Entry 4BBR (X-ray diffraction, 3.40 A resolution); this record covers chains B and M of the 13 polymer chains in the assembly.

== Chain B ==
Molecule: DNA-directed RNA polymerase II subunit RPB2
Organism: Saccharomyces cerevisiae
Notes: EC 2.7.7.6
UniProt: P08518 (RPB2_YEAST); numbering as in UniProt (aligned over 1-1224)
Sequence (1224 residues; numbered 1 to 1224; the number before each row is that of its first residue):
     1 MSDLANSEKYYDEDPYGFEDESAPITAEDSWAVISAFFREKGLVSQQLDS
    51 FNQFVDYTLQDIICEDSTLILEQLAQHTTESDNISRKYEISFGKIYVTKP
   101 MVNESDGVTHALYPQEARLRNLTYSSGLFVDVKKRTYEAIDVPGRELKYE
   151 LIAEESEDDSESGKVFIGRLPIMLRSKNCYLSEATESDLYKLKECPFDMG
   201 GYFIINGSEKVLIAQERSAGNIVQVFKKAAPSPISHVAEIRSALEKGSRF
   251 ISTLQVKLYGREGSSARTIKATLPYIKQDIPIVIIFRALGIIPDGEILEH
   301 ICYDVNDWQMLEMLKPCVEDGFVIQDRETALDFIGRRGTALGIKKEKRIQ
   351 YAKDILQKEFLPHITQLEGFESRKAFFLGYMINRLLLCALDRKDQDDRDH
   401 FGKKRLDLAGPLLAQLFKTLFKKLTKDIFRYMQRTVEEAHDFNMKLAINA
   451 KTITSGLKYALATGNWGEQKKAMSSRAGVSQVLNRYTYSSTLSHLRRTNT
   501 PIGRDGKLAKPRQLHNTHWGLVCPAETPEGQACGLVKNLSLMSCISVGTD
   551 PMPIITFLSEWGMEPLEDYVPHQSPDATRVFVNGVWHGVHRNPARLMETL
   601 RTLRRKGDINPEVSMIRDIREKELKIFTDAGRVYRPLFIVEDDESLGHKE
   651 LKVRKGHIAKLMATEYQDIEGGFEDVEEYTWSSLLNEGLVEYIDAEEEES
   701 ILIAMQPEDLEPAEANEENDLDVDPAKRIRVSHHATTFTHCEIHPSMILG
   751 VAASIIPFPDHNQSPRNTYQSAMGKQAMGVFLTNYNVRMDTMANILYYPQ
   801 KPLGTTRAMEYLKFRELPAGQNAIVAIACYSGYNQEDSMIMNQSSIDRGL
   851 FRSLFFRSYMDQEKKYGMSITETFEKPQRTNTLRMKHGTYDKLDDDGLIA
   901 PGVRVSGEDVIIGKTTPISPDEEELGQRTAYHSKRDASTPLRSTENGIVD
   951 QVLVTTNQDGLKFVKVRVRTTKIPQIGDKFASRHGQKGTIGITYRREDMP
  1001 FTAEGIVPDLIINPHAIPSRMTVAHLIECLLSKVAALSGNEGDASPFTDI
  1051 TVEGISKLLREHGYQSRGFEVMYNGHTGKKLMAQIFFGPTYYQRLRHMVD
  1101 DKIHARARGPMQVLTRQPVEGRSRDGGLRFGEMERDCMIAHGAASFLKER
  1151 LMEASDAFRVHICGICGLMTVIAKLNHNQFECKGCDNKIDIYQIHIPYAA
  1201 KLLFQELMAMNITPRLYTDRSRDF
Not modelled in the structure: 1-19, 142-145, 152-162, 339-344, 503-508, 669-677, 716-721, 920-932
Bound ions: Zn2+: C1163, C1166, C1182, C1185
Reported in the primary citation:
  - conformationally variable residues (order/disorder transition): E438 to N443, D837

== Chain M ==
Molecule: Transcription initiation factor iib
Organism: Saccharomyces cerevisiae
UniProt: P29055 (TF2B_YEAST); residue numbers follow UniProt; this construct covers 1-345
Sequence (345 residues; row label = number of the first residue in the row):
     1 MMTRESIDKRAGRRGPNLNIVLTCPECKVYPPKIVERFSEGDVVCALCGL
    51 VLSDKLVDTRSEWRTFSNDDHNGDDPSRVGEASNPLLDGNNLSTRIGKGE
   101 TTDMRFTKELNKAQGKNVMDKKDNEVQAAFAKITMLCDAAELPKIVKDCA
   151 KEAYKLCHDEKTLKGKSMESIMAASILIGCRRAEVARTFKEIQSLIHVKT
   201 KEFGKTLNIMKNILRGKSEDGFLKIDTDNMSGAQNLTYIPRFCSHLGLPM
   251 QVTTSAEYTAKKCKEIKEIAGKSPITIAVVSIYLNILLFQIPITAAKVGQ
   301 TLQVTEGTIKSGYKILYEHRDKLVDPQLIANGVVSLDNLPGVEKK
Not modelled in the structure: 1-21, 215-345
Bound ions: Zn2+: C24, C27, C45, C48
Curated features (UniProtKB/Swiss-Prot):
  - zinc finger: I20 to S53 (TFIIB-type)
  - binding site (Zn(2+)): C24, C27, C45, C48

== Interface between chain B and chain M ==
Residue-residue contacts (59):
  S105(B) - V185(M)
  S105(B) - A186(M)  hydrogen bond (backbone-backbone)
  D106(B) - A186(M)
  K445(B) - A139(M)
  N449(B) - D138(M)
  K451(B) - D138(M)  salt bridge
  K451(B) - L142(M)  hydrogen bond (side chain-backbone)
  K451(B) - K147(M)
  Y459(B) - H71(M)  hydrogen bond
  K470(B) - R95(M)
  A472(B) - H71(M)
  M473(B) - H71(M)
  M473(B) - N72(M)
  K865(B) - I145(M)
  K865(B) - R182(M)
  G867(B) - C149(M)
  G867(B) - E152(M)
  G867(B) - R182(M)  hydrogen bond (backbone-side chain)
  M868(B) - C149(M)
  M868(B) - E152(M)  hydrogen bond (backbone-side chain)
  M868(B) - A153(M)  hydrophobic
  M868(B) - I178(M)
  M868(B) - R182(M)
  S869(B) - R182(M)
  I870(B) - R182(M)  hydrogen bond (backbone-side chain)
  T871(B) - R182(M)  hydrogen bond
  R884(B) - E36(M)  salt bridge
  R884(B) - T59(M)
  M885(B) - E36(M)
  H887(B) - V35(M)
  H887(B) - E36(M)
  H887(B) - R37(M)  hydrogen bond
  H887(B) - S39(M)
  E908(B) - S39(M)  hydrogen bond
  D959(B) - P143(M)
  D959(B) - I145(M)
  D959(B) - V185(M)
  R1108(B) - S39(M)
  R1108(B) - E40(M)
  R1108(B) - D42(M)
  G1109(B) - S39(M)
  G1109(B) - E40(M)
  G1109(B) - G41(M)
  P1110(B) - F38(M)
  P1110(B) - S39(M)
  P1110(B) - L56(M)
  M1111(B) - K55(M)
  M1111(B) - L56(M)  hydrogen bond (backbone-backbone)
  M1111(B) - V57(M)
  Q1112(B) - E62(M)
  V1113(B) - V57(M)  hydrophobic
  V1113(B) - E62(M)  hydrogen bond (backbone-side chain)
  L1114(B) - E62(M)
  R1124(B) - F38(M)
  R1124(B) - D58(M)  salt bridge
  R1124(B) - R60(M)
  R1124(B) - S61(M)
  R1124(B) - R64(M)
  D1125(B) - S39(M)
Also at the interface, not in a pair above, chain B (36 interface residues in all): G107, R434, N443, T463, N465, Q469, R879
Also at the interface, not in a pair above, chain M (41 interface residues in all): L86, M135, C137, G179, A183, E184, S194, L195
The authors on this interface:
  - interface residues, chain M: S67(M)

== Summary ==
Chain B and chain M form an interface of 36 and 41 residues respectively; the contacts include 11 hydrogen
bonds and 3 salt bridges. Polar contacts include K451(B)-D138(M), R884(B)-E36(M) and R1124(B)-D58(M). From
UniProt: 4 Zn2+-binding residues on chain M. From the paper: the interface residue S67(M); conformational
variability at E438(B) and D837(B).
Here chain B is DNA-directed RNA polymerase II subunit RPB2 and chain M is Transcription initiation factor
iib, both from Saccharomyces cerevisiae. Entry 4BBR (Structure of RNA polymerase II-TFIIB complex) was
determined by X-ray diffraction together with 4BBS from the same study.
